5YH7 - chain A; structure by X-ray diffraction, 2.03 A resolution.

# Chain A
Name: Phosphopantetheine adenylyltransferase
Source organism: Acinetobacter baumannii (strain ACICU)
Notes: EC 2.7.7.3
Reference sequence: B2HUN5 (COAD_ACIBC); numbering as in UniProt (aligned over 1-163)
Chain sequence (163 residues; numbered 1 to 163; the number before each row is that of its first residue):
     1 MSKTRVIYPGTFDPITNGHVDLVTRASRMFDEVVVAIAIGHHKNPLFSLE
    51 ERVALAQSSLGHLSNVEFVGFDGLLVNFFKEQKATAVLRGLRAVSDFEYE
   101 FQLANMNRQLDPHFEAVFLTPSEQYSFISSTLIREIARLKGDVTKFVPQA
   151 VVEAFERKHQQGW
Ligand contacts: coenzyme A (COA): Pro-9, Gly-10, Thr-11, Phe-12, Asp-13, Thr-16, Gly-18, His-19, Ala-38, Phe-71, Gly-73, Leu-74, Leu-75, Arg-89, Arg-92, Tyr-99, Glu-100, Leu-103, Met-106, Asn-107, Ile-128, Ser-129, Ser-130, Thr-131, Arg-134
Swiss-Prot annotation at these positions:
  - binding site (ATP): Thr-11, Phe-12, His-19, Gly-90 to Arg-92, Glu-100, Tyr-125 to Thr-131
  - binding site (substrate): Thr-11, Lys-43, Leu-75, Arg-89
  - site: His-19 (Transition state stabilizer)

# Overview
Bound to chain A: coenzyme A. From UniProt: 14 ATP-binding residues and 4 substrate-binding residues.
Chain A is Phosphopantetheine adenylyltransferase (Acinetobacter baumannii (strain ACICU)); the structure,
Crystal structure of the complex of Phosphopantetheine adenylyltransferase from Acinetobacter baumannii with
Coenzyme A at 2.0 ..., was determined by X-ray diffraction together with 5H7X from the same study.
